PDB entry 6ZO7 | X-ray diffraction, 2.85 A resolution | chains A and B of the 5 polymer chains in the assembly

# Chain A (and B)
Molecule: Multidrug efflux pump subunit AcrB
Source organism: Escherichia coli K-12
Notes: chain B of this document is another copy of the same molecule, construct and numbering; everything in this record applies to it too
UniProt: P31224 (ACRB_ECOLI); numbering as in UniProt (aligned over 1-1049)
Chain sequence (1057 residues; row label = number of the first residue in the row):
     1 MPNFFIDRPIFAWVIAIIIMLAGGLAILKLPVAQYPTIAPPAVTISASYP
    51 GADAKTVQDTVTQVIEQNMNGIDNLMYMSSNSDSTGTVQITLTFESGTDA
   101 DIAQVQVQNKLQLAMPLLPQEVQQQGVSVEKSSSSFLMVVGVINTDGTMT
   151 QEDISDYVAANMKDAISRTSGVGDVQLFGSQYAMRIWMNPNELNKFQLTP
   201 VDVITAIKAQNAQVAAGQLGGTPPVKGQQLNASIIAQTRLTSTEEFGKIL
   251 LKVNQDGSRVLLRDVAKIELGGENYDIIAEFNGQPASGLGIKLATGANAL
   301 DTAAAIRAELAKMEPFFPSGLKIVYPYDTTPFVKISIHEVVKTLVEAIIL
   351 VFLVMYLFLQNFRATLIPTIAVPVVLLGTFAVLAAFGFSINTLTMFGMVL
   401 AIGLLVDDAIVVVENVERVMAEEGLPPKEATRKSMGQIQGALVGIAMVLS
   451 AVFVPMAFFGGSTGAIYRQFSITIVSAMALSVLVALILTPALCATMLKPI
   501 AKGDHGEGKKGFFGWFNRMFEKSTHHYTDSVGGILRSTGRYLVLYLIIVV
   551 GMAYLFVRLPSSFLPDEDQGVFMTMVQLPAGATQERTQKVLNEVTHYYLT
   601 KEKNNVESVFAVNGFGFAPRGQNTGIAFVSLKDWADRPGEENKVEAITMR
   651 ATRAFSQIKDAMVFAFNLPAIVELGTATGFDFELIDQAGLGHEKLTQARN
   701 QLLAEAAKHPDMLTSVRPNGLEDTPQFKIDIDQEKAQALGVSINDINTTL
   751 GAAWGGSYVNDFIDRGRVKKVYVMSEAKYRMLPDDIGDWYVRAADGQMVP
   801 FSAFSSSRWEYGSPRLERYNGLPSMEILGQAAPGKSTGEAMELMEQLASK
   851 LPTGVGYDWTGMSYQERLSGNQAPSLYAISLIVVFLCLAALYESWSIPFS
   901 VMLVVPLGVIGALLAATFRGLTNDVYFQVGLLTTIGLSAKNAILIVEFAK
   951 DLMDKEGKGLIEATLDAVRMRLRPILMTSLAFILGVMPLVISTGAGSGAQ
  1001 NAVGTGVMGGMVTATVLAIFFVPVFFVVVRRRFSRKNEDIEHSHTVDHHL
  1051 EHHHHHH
Disordered / not traced: 1043-1057 (chain B: 987-996, 1034-1057)
Differences from the reference sequence: conflict Pro619 (Gly in P31224); expression tag (1050-1057)
Ligand contacts: 3-formyl rifamycin SV (3YI; (2S,12Z,14E,16S,17S,18R,19R,20R,21S,22R,23S,24E)-8-formyl-5,6,9,17,19-pentahydroxy-23-methoxy-2,4,12,16,18,20,22-heptam ethyl-1,11-dioxo-1,2-dihydro-2,7-(epoxypentadeca[1,11,13]trienoimino)naphtho[2,1-b]furan-21-yl acetate): Met575, Gln577, Phe617, Arg620, Met662, Phe664, Phe666, Val672, Arg717, Pro718, Asn719, Gly720, Leu721, Arg815, Leu828
Swiss-Prot annotation at these positions:
  - mutagenesis: His526 (H526Y: Partially restores chloramphenicol resistance to an AcrZ G30R mutant)
What the authors report for this chain:
  - mutagenesis - I38A, L393A, I466A, F563A, I671A, L674A: decreased growth in response to drugs with low molecular weight (LMW)
  - mutagenesis - F563A: decreased growth in response to fusidic acid (FUA)
  - mutagenesis - F563A: decreased growth in response to novobiocin
  - mutagenesis - F380A/F563A: decreased growth in response to FUA
  - mutagenesis - F380A/F563A: unchanged growth in response to doxorubicin
  - mutagenesis - G621P: decreased growth in response to 3-formyl rifamycin SV
  - mutagenesis - G621P: unchanged growth in response to RFB
  - mutagenesis - T934A, L937A: decreased growth in response to erythromycin
  - mutagenesis - T934A, L937A: unchanged growth in response to Doxorubicin
  - mutagenesis - I38A, L393A, I466A, I671A, L674A: decreased growth in response to beta-lactams, linezolid, and phenicols
  - mutagenesis - F380A/F563A, F563A/L674A: abolished growth in response to DDM
  - mutagenesis - F380A/F563A, F563A: decreased growth in response to beta-lactams
  - mutagenesis - F563A: decreased growth in response to phenicols
  - catalytic residues: Asp407, Asp408, Lys940 (citing earlier work)
  - mutagenesis - T934A, L937A: increased growth in response to beta-lactams
  - mutagenesis - T934A, L937A: increased growth in response to novobiocin
  - mutagenesis - A981C: unchanged growth in response to all the tested drugs

# How chain A and chain B interact
Contacting residue pairs (143):
  Arg8(A) with Glu893(B)
  Pro9(A) with Glu893(B)
  Ile10(A) with Ala889(B); Glu893(B), hydrogen bond (backbone-side chain); Ser894(B); Trp895(B)
  Phe11(A) with Ala890(B); Glu893(B), hydrogen bond (backbone-side chain)
  Trp13(A) with Trp895(B), hydrophobic
  Val14(A) with Leu886(B); Ala889(B), hydrophobic; Ala890(B)
  Ile17(A) with Leu886(B), hydrophobic
  Leu21(A) with Val883(B), hydrophobic
  Leu25(A) with Ile879(B), hydrophobic
  Asp101(A) with Asp73(B); Ile102(B); Gln106(B), hydrogen bond
  Val105(A) with Val105(B), hydrophobic; Asn109(B)
  Gln108(A) with Asn109(B), hydrogen bond (side chain-backbone); Leu113(B)
  Gln112(A) with Gln112(B)
  Gln123(A) with Pro116(B)
  Gln124(A) with Leu117(B)
  Val127(A) with Leu113(B)
  Val129(A) with Lys110(B), hydrogen bond (backbone-side chain)
  Lys131(A) with Asp73(B), salt bridge
  Asn161(A) with Gln687(B)
  Asp164(A) with Gln67(B); Asn70(B)
  Ser167(A) with Asn70(B); Gly71(B), hydrogen bond (backbone-backbone)
  Arg168(A) with Met69(B); Asn70(B); Ile72(B); Met78(B); Asn820(B), hydrogen bond (side chain-backbone)
  Ser170(A) with Asp73(B); Asn74(B), hydrogen bond (side chain-backbone)
  Ala209(A) with Ile743(B), hydrophobic
  Gln210(A) with Gln733(B); Gln737(B)
  Gln213(A) with Thr56(B), hydrogen bond; Thr60(B)
  Val214(A) with Thr56(B); Asn747(B)
  Ala215(A) with Tyr49(B), hydrophobic; Pro50(B); Gly51(B); Ala52(B), hydrophobic; Gly751(B)
  Ala216(A) with Gly51(B), hydrogen bond (backbone-backbone); Leu750(B), hydrophobic; Trp754(B); Gly755(B)
  Gly217(A) with Gly51(B), hydrogen bond (backbone-backbone); Gly755(B)
  Gln218(A) with Ser84(B), hydrogen bond (side chain-backbone); Gln622(B); Trp754(B); Arg780(B)
  Leu219(A) with Phe727(B), hydrophobic; Trp754(B), hydrophobic; Met781(B); Pro783(B), hydrophobic; Trp809(B), hydrophobic
  Gly220(A) with Gln622(B), hydrogen bond (backbone-side chain); Arg780(B); Met781(B), hydrogen bond (backbone-backbone)
  Gly221(A) with Gln622(B); Arg780(B), hydrogen bond (backbone-side chain); Met781(B)
  Thr222(A) with Tyr275(B); Asp276(B), hydrogen bond; Gln584(B); Gln622(B); Met774(B); Arg780(B)
  Pro223(A) with Trp187(B); Tyr275(B); Ala777(B); Arg780(B), hydrogen bond (backbone-side chain)
  Pro224(A) with Gln584(B); Met781(B), hydrophobic
  Val225(A) with Ala777(B), hydrophobic; Lys778(B); Met781(B)
  Lys226(A) with Glu585(B)
  Gly227(A) with Glu585(B), hydrogen bond (backbone-side chain)
  Gln228(A) with Thr583(B), hydrogen bond (backbone-side chain); Glu585(B); Met781(B); Leu782(B)
  Gln229(A) with Gly581(B); Thr583(B); Arg586(B)
  Leu230(A) with Gly581(B); Thr583(B); Leu782(B), hydrophobic; Trp809(B), hydrophobic
  Asn231(A) with Gly581(B), hydrogen bond (backbone-backbone); Ala582(B); Thr583(B); Gln622(B)
  Ala232(A) with Pro725(B); Trp809(B), hydrophobic
  Ser233(A) with Ser84(B), hydrogen bond; Gln726(B); Phe727(B), hydrogen bond (backbone-backbone)
  Ile234(A) with Phe727(B); Trp754(B), hydrophobic
  Ile235(A) with Asp53(B); Gln726(B); Phe727(B), hydrogen bond (backbone-backbone); Lys728(B); Ile729(B), hydrogen bond (backbone-backbone)
  Ala236(A) with Lys728(B), hydrogen bond (backbone-side chain); Ile729(B)
  Gln237(A) with Gln733(B); Ile743(B); Asn747(B), hydrogen bond
  Thr238(A) with Lys728(B)
  Leu250(A) with Gln733(B); Glu734(B); Gln737(B), hydrogen bond (backbone-side chain)
  Lys252(A) with Gln737(B)
  Val253(A) with Glu734(B); Gln737(B)
  Arg259(A) with Glu734(B), salt bridge
  Lys312(A) with Asp858(B), salt bridge
  Phe316(A) with Gln687(B); Gly854(B); Val855(B); Gly856(B)
  Ile763(A) with Asp59(B)
  Arg765(A) with Gly689(B)
  Gly766(A) with Gln63(B)
  Arg767(A) with Gln63(B); Gln67(B)
  Val768(A) with Asp59(B); Gln63(B), hydrogen bond (backbone-side chain); Gln67(B), hydrogen bond (backbone-side chain)
Other interface residues (no listed pair), chain A (75 interface residues in all): Ile18, Ile102, Gln104, Leu111, Met115, Gly126, Ser128, Glu130, Val172, Arg239, Leu251, Gly257, Asp761
Other interface residues (no listed pair), chain B (81 interface residues in all): Lys55, Val64, Leu75, Asn744, Glu810, Gly821, Ile882

# Overview
75 residues of chain A and 81 residues of chain B are in contact, with 29 hydrogen bonds and 3 salt bridges.
Polar pairs include Lys131(A)-Asp73(B), Arg259(A)-Glu734(B) and Lys312(A)-Asp858(B). From the paper: catalytic
residues Asp407(A), Asp408(A) and Lys940(A); I38A, L393A and I466A of chain A, among others, reduce growth in
response to drugs with low molecular weight (LMW); 12 substitutions were tested in all.
Chain A and chain B are both Multidrug efflux pump subunit AcrB (Escherichia coli K-12); the structure,
3-Formylrifamycin SV binding to the access pocket of AcrB-G619P L and T protomer, was determined by X-ray
diffraction together with 6ZO5, 6ZO6, 6ZO8, 6ZO9, 6ZOA, 6ZOB and 6 further entries from the same study.
